PDB entry 5EIB | X-ray diffraction, 2.10 A resolution | chains D and F of the 4 polymer chains in the assembly

# Chain D
Name: Tubulin beta-2B chain
Organism: Bos taurus
Reference sequence: Q6B856 (TBB2B_BOVIN); the author numbering skips numbers that UniProt does not, so the offset changes along the chain: 1-42 = UniProt 1-42; 45-360 = UniProt 43-358; 369-455 = UniProt 359-445
Amino-acid sequence (445 residues; numbered 1 to 455; 10 numbers in that range are skipped by the numbering (no residue carries them; nothing is unmodelled there); the number before each row is that of its first residue):
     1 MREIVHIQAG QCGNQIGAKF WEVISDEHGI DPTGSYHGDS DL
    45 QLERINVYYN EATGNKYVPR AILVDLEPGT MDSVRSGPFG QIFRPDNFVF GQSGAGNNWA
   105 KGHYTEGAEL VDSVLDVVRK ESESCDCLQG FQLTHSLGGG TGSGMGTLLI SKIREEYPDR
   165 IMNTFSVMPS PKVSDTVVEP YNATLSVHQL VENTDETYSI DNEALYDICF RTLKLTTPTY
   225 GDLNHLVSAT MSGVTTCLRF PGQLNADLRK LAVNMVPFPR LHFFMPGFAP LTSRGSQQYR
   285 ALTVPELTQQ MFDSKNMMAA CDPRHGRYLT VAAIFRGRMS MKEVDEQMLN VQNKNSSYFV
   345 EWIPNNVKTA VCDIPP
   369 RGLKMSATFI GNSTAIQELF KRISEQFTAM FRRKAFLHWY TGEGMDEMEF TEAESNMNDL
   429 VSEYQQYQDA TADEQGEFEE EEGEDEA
Unresolved in the structure: 1, 442-455
Small-molecule neighbours: GTP (guanosine-5'-triphosphate): G10, Q11, C12, Q15, I16, D69, G98, A99, G100, N101, N102, S140, G142, G143, G144, T145, G146, V171, P173, V177, S178, E183, N206, L209, Y224, L227, N228
Swiss-Prot annotation at these positions:
  - motif: M1 to I4 (MREI motif)
  - binding site (GTP): Q11, E71, S140, G144, T145, G146, N206, N228
  - binding site (Mg(2+)): E71
  - modified residue: S40 (Phosphoserine), T57 (Phosphothreonine), K60 (N6-acetyllysine), S174 (Phosphoserine), T287 (Phosphothreonine), T292 (Phosphothreonine), R320 (Omega-N-methylarginine), E448 (5-glutamyl polyglutamate)
  - cross-link (Glycyl lysine isopeptide (Lys-Gly)): K60 (interchain with G-Cter in ubiquitin), K326 (interchain with G-Cter in ubiquitin)

# Chain F
Name: Peptide from Centromere protein J
Reference sequence: Q9HC77 (CENPJ_HUMAN); numbering as in UniProt (aligned over 372-394)
Amino-acid sequence (23 residues; numbered 372 to 394; the number before each row is that of its first residue):
   372 KQPFLKRGEG LARFTNAKSK FQK
Unresolved in the structure: 387-394
Swiss-Prot annotation at these positions:
  - mutagenesis: F375 (F375A: Decreases interaction with alpha/beta-tubulin; disrupts association with microtubule distal tip; no effect on association with microtubule lattice; when associated with A-385 ...), K377 (K377E: Decreases interaction with alpha/beta-tubulin; disrupts association with microtubule distal tip; no effect on association with microtubule lattice; when associated with E-378), R378 (R378E: Decreases interaction with alpha/beta-tubulin; disrupts association with microtubule distal tip; no effect on association with microtubule lattice; when associated with E-377), F385 (F385A: Decreases interaction with alpha/beta-tubulin; disrupts association with microtubule distal tip; no effect on association with microtubule lattice; when associated with A-375)

# Chain D / chain F interface
Pairs across the interface - 29 pairs, chain D then chain F:
  Y108(D) - Q373(F)
  Y108(D) - P374(F)  hydrogen bond (side chain-backbone)
  R158(D) - R384(F)
  H192(D) - L376(F)  hydrogen bond (side chain-backbone)
  Q193(D) - L376(F)
  E196(D) - L376(F)
  E196(D) - K377(F)
  E196(D) - R378(F)
  E196(D) - G379(F)  hydrogen bond (side chain-backbone)
  E196(D) - E380(F)  hydrogen bond (side chain-backbone)
  E196(D) - G381(F)  hydrogen bond (side chain-backbone)
  E196(D) - R384(F)  hydrogen bond (backbone-side chain)
  N197(D) - R384(F)
  P263(D) - L382(F)  hydrophobic
  P263(D) - F385(F)  hydrophobic
  G412(D) - K372(F)
  G412(D) - Q373(F)  hydrogen bond (backbone-backbone)
  D414(D) - K372(F)  salt bridge
  D414(D) - Q373(F)
  D414(D) - F375(F)
  M416(D) - F375(F)  hydrophobic
  E417(D) - F375(F)
  E420(D) - F375(F)
  E420(D) - L376(F)
  E420(D) - K377(F)
  E420(D) - R378(F)  hydrogen bond (side chain-backbone)
  S423(D) - R378(F)
  N424(D) - R378(F)
  D427(D) - R378(F)  salt bridge
Also at the interface, not in a pair above, chain D (18 interface residues in all): P162, T198, D199
Interface features reported in the paper:
  - interface residues, chain F: K372(F)
  - hot spots on chain F (mutagenesis) - F375A (109-fold): decreased binding to Tubulin beta-2B chain (chain D)

# Overview
18 residues of chain D and 13 residues of chain F are in contact; the contacts include 8 hydrogen bonds and 2
salt bridges. Polar contacts include D414(D)-K372(F), D427(D)-R378(F) and Y108(D)-P374(F). Bound to chain D:
GTP. The paper reports that F375A of chain F reduces binding to Tubulin beta-2B chain (chain D); the interface
residue K372(F).
Chain D is Tubulin beta-2B chain (Bos taurus) and chain F is Peptide from Centromere protein J; the structure,
Crystal structure of CPAP PN2-3 C-terminal loop-helix in complex with DARPin-tubulin, was determined by X-ray
diffraction.
